Entry 2IJH (X-ray diffraction, 1.80 A resolution); this record covers chains A and B.

# Chain A (and B)
Molecule: Regulatory protein rop
From: Escherichia coli
Notes: chain B of this document is another copy of the same molecule, construct and numbering; everything in this record applies to it too
UniProtKB: P03051 (ROP_ECOLI); residues 1-63 here = UniProt positions 1-63
Chain sequence (63 residues; numbered 1 to 63; the number before each row is that of its first residue):
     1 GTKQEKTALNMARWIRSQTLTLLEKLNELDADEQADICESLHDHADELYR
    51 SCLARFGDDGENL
Not modelled in the structure: 58-63
Differences from the reference sequence: engineered mutation Gly1 (Met in P03051), Trp14 (Phe in P03051)

# Interface between chain A and chain B
Pairs across the interface - 62 pairs, chain A then chain B:
  Gln4(A) - Leu29(B)
  Thr7(A) - Lys25(B)
  Ala8(A) - Leu22(B)
  Ala8(A) - Leu29(B)  hydrophobic
  Met11(A) - Gln18(B)  hydrogen bond
  Met11(A) - Thr21(B)
  Met11(A) - Leu22(B)
  Met11(A) - Lys25(B)
  Ala12(A) - Leu22(B)  hydrophobic
  Trp14(A) - Trp14(B)  hydrophobic
  Trp14(A) - Gln18(B)
  Ile15(A) - Gln18(B)
  Ile15(A) - Thr19(B)
  Ile15(A) - Leu22(B)  hydrophobic
  Gln18(A) - Met11(B)
  Gln18(A) - Ile15(B)
  Thr19(A) - Ile15(B)
  Leu22(A) - Ala8(B)
  Leu22(A) - Ala12(B)  hydrophobic
  Leu22(A) - Ile15(B)  hydrophobic
  Leu22(A) - Leu48(B)  hydrophobic
  Lys25(A) - Met11(B)
  Leu26(A) - Phe56(B)  hydrophobic
  Leu29(A) - Gln4(B)
  Leu29(A) - Glu5(B)
  Leu29(A) - Ala8(B)  hydrophobic
  Ala31(A) - Arg55(B)
  Ala31(A) - Phe56(B)  hydrophobic
  Asp32(A) - Arg55(B)
  Gln34(A) - Leu48(B)
  Gln34(A) - Ser51(B)  hydrogen bond
  Gln34(A) - Cys52(B)
  Gln34(A) - Arg55(B)  hydrogen bond
  Ile37(A) - His44(B)
  Ile37(A) - Glu47(B)
  Ile37(A) - Leu48(B)  hydrophobic
  Ile37(A) - Ser51(B)
  Cys38(A) - Leu48(B)  hydrophobic
  Ser40(A) - His44(B)  hydrogen bond
  Leu41(A) - Leu41(B)  hydrophobic
  Leu41(A) - His44(B)
  Leu41(A) - Ala45(B)
  Leu41(A) - Leu48(B)  hydrophobic
  His44(A) - Ile37(B)
  His44(A) - Ser40(B)  hydrogen bond
  His44(A) - Leu41(B)
  His44(A) - His44(B)  hydrogen bond
  Ala45(A) - Leu41(B)
  Leu48(A) - Leu22(B)  hydrophobic
  Leu48(A) - Gln34(B)
  Leu48(A) - Ile37(B)  hydrophobic
  Leu48(A) - Cys38(B)  hydrophobic
  Leu48(A) - Leu41(B)  hydrophobic
  Ser51(A) - Gln34(B)  hydrogen bond
  Ser51(A) - Ile37(B)
  Cys52(A) - Gln34(B)
  Arg55(A) - Asp30(B)
  Arg55(A) - Ala31(B)
  Arg55(A) - Asp32(B)
  Arg55(A) - Gln34(B)  hydrogen bond
  Phe56(A) - Leu29(B)  hydrophobic
  Phe56(A) - Ala31(B)  hydrophobic
Interface residues without a listed pair, chain A (33 interface residues in all): Glu5, Thr21, Glu28, Asp30, Glu33, Glu47
Interface residues without a listed pair, chain B (32 interface residues in all): Thr7, Leu26, Glu33

# Summary
The interface between chain A and chain B involves 33 residues on one side and 32 on the other, with 8
hydrogen bonds. Polar pairs include Met11(A)-Gln18(B), Gln34(A)-Ser51(B) and Gln34(A)-Arg55(B).
Both chains are Regulatory protein rop (Escherichia coli). Entry 2IJH (Crystal structure analysis of ColE1 ROM
mutant F14W) was determined by X-ray diffraction (same publication as 2IJI, 2IJJ and 2IJK).
